6QSH - chain A; structure by X-ray diffraction, 2.50 A resolution.

== Chain A ==
Molecule: Pizza6S
Source organism: Synthetic construct
Sequence (256 residues; row label = number of the first residue in the row; numbers below 1 keep their minus sign (Gly-3 is residue -3)):
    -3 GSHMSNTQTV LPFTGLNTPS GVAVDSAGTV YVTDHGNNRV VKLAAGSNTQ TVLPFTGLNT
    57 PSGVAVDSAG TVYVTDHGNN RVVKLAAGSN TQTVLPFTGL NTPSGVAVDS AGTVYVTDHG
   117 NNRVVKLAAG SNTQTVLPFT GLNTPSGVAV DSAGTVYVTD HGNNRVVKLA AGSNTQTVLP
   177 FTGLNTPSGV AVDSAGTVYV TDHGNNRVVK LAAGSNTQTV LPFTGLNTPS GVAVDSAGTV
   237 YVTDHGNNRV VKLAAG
Unresolved in the structure: -3 to 2, 41-43, 252
Small-molecule neighbours:
  - 1:2 Ce-substituted Keggin (JGH), molecule 1: Thr14, Pro15, Ser16, Gly17, His31, Thr56, Pro57, Ser58, Gly59, His73, Pro99, Ser100, His115, Thr140, Pro141, Ser142, His157, Thr182, Pro183, Ser184, His199, Thr224, Pro225, Ser226, Gly227, His241
  - 1:2 Ce-substituted Keggin (JGH), molecule 2: Lys164, Thr173, Val174, Leu175, Pro176, Ala209, Gly210, Ser211

== Overview ==
Bound to chain A: 1:2 Ce-substituted Keggin.
Chain A is Pizza6S (Synthetic construct); the structure, Crystal structure of the hybrid bioinorganic complex
of Pizza6S linked by the 1:2 Ce-substituted Keggin, was determined by X-ray diffraction, deposited together
with 6QSD, 6QSE, 6QSF and 6QSG.
